PDB entry 4PBA | X-ray diffraction, 3.30 A resolution | chains C and F of the 6 polymer chains in the assembly

Chain C:
Molecule: Uncharacterized protein AbaSI
From: Acinetobacter baumannii
UniProt: B0VN39 (B0VN39_ACIBS); residue numbers follow UniProt; this construct covers 1-321
Chain sequence (321 residues; each row starts with the number of its first residue):
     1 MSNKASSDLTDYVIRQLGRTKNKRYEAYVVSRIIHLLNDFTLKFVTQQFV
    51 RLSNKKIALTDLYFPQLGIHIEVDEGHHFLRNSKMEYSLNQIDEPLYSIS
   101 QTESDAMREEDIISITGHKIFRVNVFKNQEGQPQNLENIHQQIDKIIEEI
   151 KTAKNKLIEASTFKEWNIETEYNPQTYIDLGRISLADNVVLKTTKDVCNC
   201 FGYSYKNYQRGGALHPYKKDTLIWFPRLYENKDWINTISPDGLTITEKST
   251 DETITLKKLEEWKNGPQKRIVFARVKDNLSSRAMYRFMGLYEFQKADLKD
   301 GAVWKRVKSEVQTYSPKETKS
Unresolved in the structure: 1-3, 318-321
Construct notes: engineered mutation Ser2 (Cys in B0VN39), Ser309 (Cys in B0VN39), Ser321 (Cys in B0VN39)
Reported in the primary citation:
  - catalytic residues: Lys23, Asp61, Glu72, Val73, Asp74, Glu75, His78 (proposed by the authors, not directly observed)
  - mutagenesis - K23A, D61A, E75A, H78A, D105A, W234A, L259A, R269A, W304A: abolished catalytic activity
  - mutagenesis - D74A, E103A, R108A, W224A, N236A: decreased catalytic activity
  - mutagenesis - H77A, Q209A, T253A, K263A: unchanged catalytic activity

Chain F:
Molecule: 32-nt DNA strand
Sequence (32 nucleotides; row label = number of the first residue in the row):
     1 CTAAXGTGGATGATAATTATCATCCACGTTAG
Unresolved in the structure: 32
Modified / non-standard residues: 5HC (2'-deoxy-5-(hydroxymethyl)cytidine 5'-(dihydrogen phosphate)) at position 5

Interface between chain C and chain F:
Contacting residue pairs (9; chain C residue first):
  Thr193(C) with DA16(F), hydrogen bond to the phosphate
  Thr194(C) with DA16(F), hydrogen bond to the phosphate
  Tyr208(C) with DA15(F), phosphate contact
  Gln209(C) with DT14(F), base contact; DA15(F), sugar contact
  Arg274(C) with DA15(F), phosphate contact
  Arg282(C) with DT17(F), salt bridge to the phosphate
  Tyr285(C) with DA15(F), phosphate contact; DA16(F), hydrogen bond to the phosphate
Interface residues without a listed pair, chain C (9 interface residues in all): Asn207, Ala283

In short:
Chain C and chain F form an interface of 9 and 4 residues respectively, with 3 hydrogen bonds and 1 salt
bridge. Polar contacts include Thr193(C)-DA16(F), Thr194(C)-DA16(F) and Tyr285(C)-DA16(F). From the paper:
catalytic residues Lys23(C), Asp61(C) and Glu72(C) among others; K23A, D61A and E75A of chain C, among others,
abolish catalytic activity; 18 substitutions were tested in all.
Here chain C is Uncharacterized protein AbaSI (Acinetobacter baumannii) and chain F is a 32-nt DNA strand.
Entry 4PBA (The 5-Hydroxymethylcytosine-Specific Restriction Enzyme AbaSI in a Complex with Substrate-like
DNA) was determined by X-ray diffraction, deposited together with 4PAR and 4PBB.
